PDB entry 3U1L | X-ray diffraction, 1.64 A resolution | chain A

Chain A:
Protein: Pre-mRNA-splicing factor CWC2
From: Saccharomyces cerevisiae
UniProt: Q12046 (CWC2_YEAST); numbering as in UniProt (aligned over 1-240)
Sequence (240 residues; row label = number of the first residue in the row):
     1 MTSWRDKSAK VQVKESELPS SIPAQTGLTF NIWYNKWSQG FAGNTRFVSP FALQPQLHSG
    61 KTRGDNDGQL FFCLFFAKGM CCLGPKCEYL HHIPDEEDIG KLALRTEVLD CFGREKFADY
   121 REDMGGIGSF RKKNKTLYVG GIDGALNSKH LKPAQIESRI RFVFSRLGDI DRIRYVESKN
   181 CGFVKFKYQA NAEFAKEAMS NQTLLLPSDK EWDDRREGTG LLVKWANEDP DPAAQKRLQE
Unresolved in the structure: 1-2, 122-130, 228-240
Curated features (UniProtKB/Swiss-Prot):
  - zinc finger: D67 to P94 (C3H1-type)
  - mutagenesis: C73 (C73Y: Inhibits cell growth), G79 (G79D: No effect. Synthetic lethal when associated with CLF1 lacking a TPR domain), C87 (C87H: Inhibits cell growth), F186 (F186D: Inhibits cell growth)
Bound ions: Zn2+: C73, C81, C87, H91
Reported in the primary citation:
  - Zn2+ coordination: C73, C81, C87, H91
  - mutagenesis - F71A, Y89A: decreased binding to RNA
  - mutagenesis - R131A/K132A/K133A/K135A, Y138A/K179A/F183A: abolished binding to RNA
  - mutagenesis - Y138A/K179A/F183A: unchanged stability
  - mutagenesis - R131A, K135A: unchanged binding to RNA

In short:
C73, C81, C87 and H91 coordinate Zn2+. From UniProt: 4 mutagenesis sites. The paper reports that F71A and Y89A
reduce binding to RNA; Zn2+ coordination by C73, C81 and C87 among others; 6 substitutions were tested in all.
Chain A is Pre-mRNA-splicing factor CWC2 (Saccharomyces cerevisiae); the structure, Structure of the mRNA
splicing complex component Cwc2, was determined by X-ray diffraction together with 3U1M from the same study.
